Entry 6O2Q (electron microscopy, 3.70 A resolution); this record covers chains C and D of the 12 polymer chains in the assembly.

Chain C:
Molecule: Tubulin alpha-1B chain
From: Sus scrofa
Reference sequence: Q2XVP4 (TBA1B_PIG); residues 1-451 here = UniProt positions 1-451
Amino-acid sequence (451 residues; row label = number of the first residue in the row):
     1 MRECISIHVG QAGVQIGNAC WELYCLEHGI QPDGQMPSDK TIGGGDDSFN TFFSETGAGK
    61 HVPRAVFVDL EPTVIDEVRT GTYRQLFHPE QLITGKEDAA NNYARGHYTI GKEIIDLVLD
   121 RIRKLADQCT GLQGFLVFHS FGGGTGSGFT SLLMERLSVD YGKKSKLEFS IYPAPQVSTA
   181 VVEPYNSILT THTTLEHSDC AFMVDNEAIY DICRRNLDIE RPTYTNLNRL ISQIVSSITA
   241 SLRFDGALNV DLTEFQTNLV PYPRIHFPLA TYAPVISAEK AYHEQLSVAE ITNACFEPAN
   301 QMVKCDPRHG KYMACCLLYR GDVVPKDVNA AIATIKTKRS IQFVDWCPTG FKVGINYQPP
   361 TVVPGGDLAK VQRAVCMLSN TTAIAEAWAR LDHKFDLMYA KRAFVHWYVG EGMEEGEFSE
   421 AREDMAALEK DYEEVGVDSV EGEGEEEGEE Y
Not modelled in the structure: 38-46, 442-451
Ion coordination: Mg2+: Glu71 (together with GTP)
Ligand contacts: GTP (guanosine-5'-triphosphate): Gly10, Gln11, Ala12, Gln15, Asp69, Glu71, Asp98, Ala99, Ala100, Asn101, Ser140, Gly142, Gly143, Gly144, Thr145, Gly146, Ile171, Thr179, Glu183, Asn206, Tyr224, Leu227, Asn228, Ile231

Chain D:
Molecule: Tubulin beta chain
From: Sus scrofa
Reference sequence: P02554 (TBB_PIG); the author numbering skips numbers that UniProt does not, so the offset changes along the chain: 1-44 = UniProt 1-44; 47-360 = UniProt 45-358; 369-455 = UniProt 359-445
Amino-acid sequence (445 residues; each row starts with the number of its first residue; note: 10 numbers in that range are skipped by the numbering (no residue carries them; nothing is unmodelled there)):
     1 MREIVHIQAG QCGNQIGAKF WEVISDEHGI DPTGSYHGDS DLQL
    47 ERINVYYNEA AGNKYVPRAI LVDLEPGTMD SVRSGPFGQI FRPDNFVFGQ SGAGNNWAKG
   107 HYTEGAELVD SVLDVVRKES ESCDCLQGFQ LTHSLGGGTG SGMGTLLISK IREEYPDRIM
   167 NTFSVVPSPK VSDTVVEPYN ATLSVHQLVE NTDETYCIDN EALYDICFRT LKLTTPTYGD
   227 LNHLVSATMS GVTTCLRFPG QLNADLRKLA VNMVPFPRLH FFMPGFAPLT SRGSQQYRAL
   287 TVPELTQQMF DAKNMMAACD PRHGRYLTVA AVFRGRMSMK EVDEQMLNVQ NKNSSYFVEW
   347 IPNNVKTAVC DIPP
   369 RGLKMSATFI GNSTAIQELF KRISEQFTAM FRRKAFLHWY TGEGMDEMEF TEAESNMNDL
   429 VSEYQQYQDA TADEQGEFEE EGEEDEA
Not modelled in the structure: 440-455
Ligand contacts:
  - GDP (guanosine-5'-diphosphate): Gly10, Gln11, Cys12, Gln15, Asp69, Glu71, Ala99, Asn101, Ser140, Gly143, Gly144, Thr145, Gly146, Val171, Asp179, Glu183, Asn206, Tyr224, Leu227, Asn228
  - GTP (guanosine-5'-triphosphate): Gln247, Leu248, Lys254

Interface between chain C and chain D:
Pairs across the interface (70; chain C residue first):
  Met1(C) - Gln96(D)
  Arg2(C) - Gly73(D)
  Lys163(C) - Glu411(D)  salt bridge
  Asp245(C) - Gly73(D)
  Asp245(C) - Ser77(D)
  Ala247(C) - Gln11(D)
  Ala247(C) - Gln15(D)  hydrogen bond (backbone-side chain)
  Ala247(C) - Tyr224(D)
  Leu248(C) - Gln11(D)
  Leu248(C) - Asp179(D)
  Asn249(C) - Gln11(D)  hydrogen bond (backbone-side chain)
  Asp251(C) - Glu71(D)
  Thr253(C) - Gly100(D)
  Thr253(C) - Lys105(D)
  Glu254(C) - Gly100(D)
  Glu254(C) - Asn101(D)
  Gln256(C) - Trp407(D)  hydrogen bond (backbone-side chain)
  Thr257(C) - Gly100(D)  hydrogen bond (side chain-backbone)
  Thr257(C) - Asn101(D)
  Thr257(C) - Phe404(D)
  Asn258(C) - Asn101(D)
  Asn258(C) - Thr180(D)
  Asn258(C) - Val181(D)
  Asn258(C) - Phe404(D)
  Val260(C) - Phe404(D)
  Val260(C) - His406(D)
  Val260(C) - Trp407(D)  hydrogen bond (backbone-side chain)
  Pro261(C) - Phe404(D)  hydrogen bond (backbone-backbone)
  Pro261(C) - His406(D)  hydrogen bond (backbone-side chain)
  Tyr262(C) - Arg401(D)  hydrogen bond (side chain-backbone)
  Tyr262(C) - His406(D)  hydrogen bond (backbone-side chain)
  Pro263(C) - His406(D)
  Val324(C) - Thr221(D)
  Val324(C) - Pro222(D)
  Pro325(C) - Tyr210(D)
  Pro325(C) - Pro222(D)
  Pro325(C) - Tyr224(D)  hydrophobic
  Lys326(C) - Tyr210(D)
  Lys326(C) - Phe214(D)
  Lys326(C) - Pro222(D)
  Asp327(C) - Thr220(D)
  Asn329(C) - Val177(D)
  Asn329(C) - Glu207(D)  hydrogen bond
  Asn329(C) - Tyr210(D)
  Ile332(C) - Val177(D)  hydrophobic
  Lys336(C) - Lys176(D)  hydrogen bond (side chain-backbone)
  Trp346(C) - Ala397(D)
  Trp346(C) - Met398(D)
  Trp346(C) - Arg401(D)
  Trp346(C) - Ala403(D)  hydrophobic
  Trp346(C) - Phe404(D)  hydrophobic
  Pro348(C) - Gln394(D)
  Pro348(C) - Met398(D)
  Thr349(C) - Ser178(D)
  Thr349(C) - Thr180(D)
  Thr349(C) - Val181(D)  hydrogen bond (side chain-backbone)
  Thr349(C) - Pro184(D)
  Thr349(C) - Gln394(D)
  Thr349(C) - Met398(D)
  Phe351(C) - Ser178(D)
  Phe351(C) - Asp179(D)
  Phe351(C) - Thr180(D)  hydrogen bond (backbone-backbone)
  Phe351(C) - Val181(D)  hydrogen bond (backbone-backbone)
  Lys352(C) - Asn101(D)
  Lys352(C) - Asp179(D)
  Val353(C) - Asp179(D)
  Glu434(C) - Arg401(D)  hydrogen bond (backbone-side chain)
  Val435(C) - Arg401(D)
  Val437(C) - Arg401(D)  hydrogen bond (backbone-side chain)
  Ser439(C) - Arg401(D)
Other interface residues (no listed pair), chain C (42 interface residues in all): Gly131, Gly246, Leu259, Ala314, Cys347, Gly350, Asp438, Glu441
Other interface residues (no listed pair), chain D (40 interface residues in all): Pro72, Ser97, Asn102, Val182, Glu183, Thr223, Arg400, Lys402

In short:
The interface between chain C and chain D involves 42 residues on one side and 40 on the other, with 16
hydrogen bonds and 1 salt bridge. Polar pairs include Lys163(C)-Glu411(D), Ala247(C)-Gln15(D) and
Asn249(C)-Gln11(D). Ligands of chain C: GTP.
Chain C is Tubulin alpha-1B chain and chain D is Tubulin beta chain, both from Sus scrofa; the structure,
Acetylated Microtubules, was determined by electron microscopy (same publication as 6O2R, 6O2S and 6O2T).
